PDB entry 3QHX | X-ray diffraction, 1.65 A resolution | chains A and C of the 4 polymer chains in the assembly

Chain A (and C):
Molecule: Cystathionine gamma-synthase MetB (Cgs)
Source organism: Mycobacterium ulcerans
Notes: EC 2.5.1.48; chain C of this document is another copy of the same molecule, construct and numbering; everything in this record applies to it too
UniProtKB: A0PKT3 (A0PKT3_MYCUA); residue numbers follow UniProt; this construct covers 1-388
Sequence (392 residues; numbered -3 to 388; the number before each row is that of its first residue; numbers below 1 keep their minus sign (Gly-3 is residue -3)):
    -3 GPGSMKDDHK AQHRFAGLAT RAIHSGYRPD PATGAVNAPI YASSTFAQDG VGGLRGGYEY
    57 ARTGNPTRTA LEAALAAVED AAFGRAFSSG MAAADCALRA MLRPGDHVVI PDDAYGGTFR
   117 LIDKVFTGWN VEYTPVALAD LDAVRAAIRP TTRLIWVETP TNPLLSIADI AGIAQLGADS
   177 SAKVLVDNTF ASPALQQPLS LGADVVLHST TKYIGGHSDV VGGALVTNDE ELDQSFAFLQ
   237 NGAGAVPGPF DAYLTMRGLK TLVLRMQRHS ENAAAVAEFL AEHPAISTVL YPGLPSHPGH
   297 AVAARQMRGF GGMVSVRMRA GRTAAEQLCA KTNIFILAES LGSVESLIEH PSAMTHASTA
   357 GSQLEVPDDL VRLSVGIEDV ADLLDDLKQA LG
Disordered / not traced: -3 to 11 (chain C: -3 to 11, 46-48, 352-356)
Sequence notes: expression tag (-3 to 0)
Modified / non-standard residues: Lys208 ((2S)-2-amino-6-[[3-hydroxy-2-methyl-5-(phosphonooxymethyl)pyridin-4-yl]methylideneamino]hexanoic acid; LLP)
Reported in the primary citation:
  - binding site for the ligand EPE: Thr59, Tyr111, Asn158, Lys208, Ser336, Arg368
  - conformationally variable residues (order/disorder transition): Met350 to Val362

How chain A and chain C interact:
Residue-residue contacts (72):
  Ala12(A) - Asp378(C)
  Gly13(A) - Asp375(C)
  Gly13(A) - Asp378(C)  hydrogen bond (backbone-side chain)
  Leu14(A) - Asp375(C)  hydrogen bond (backbone-side chain)
  Ala15(A) - Ile373(C)
  Ala15(A) - Asp375(C)  hydrogen bond (backbone-side chain)
  Thr16(A) - Glu374(C)
  Thr16(A) - Asp375(C)  hydrogen bond (side chain-backbone)
  Thr16(A) - Asp378(C)  hydrogen bond
  Ile19(A) - Val340(C)
  Ile19(A) - Glu341(C)
  Ile19(A) - Ile373(C)  hydrophobic
  His20(A) - Ile330(C)
  His20(A) - Ile332(C)
  His20(A) - Glu341(C)  salt bridge
  His20(A) - Glu374(C)  salt bridge
  Val32(A) - Glu341(C)
  Asn33(A) - His213(C)  hydrogen bond (side chain-backbone)
  Asn33(A) - Ser214(C)  hydrogen bond (side chain-backbone)
  Asn33(A) - Asp215(C)
  Gly211(A) - Arg253(C)  hydrogen bond (backbone-side chain)
  His213(A) - Asn33(C)  hydrogen bond (backbone-side chain)
  His213(A) - Arg253(C)
  His213(A) - Thr257(C)
  Ser214(A) - Val32(C)
  Ser214(A) - Asn33(C)  hydrogen bond (backbone-side chain)
  Asp215(A) - Asn33(C)
  Asp215(A) - Tyr249(C)  hydrogen bond
  Asp215(A) - Arg253(C)  salt bridge
  Tyr249(A) - Asp215(C)  hydrogen bond
  Leu250(A) - Leu250(C)  hydrophobic
  Leu250(A) - Arg253(C)  hydrogen bond (backbone-side chain)
  Arg253(A) - Gly211(C)  hydrogen bond (side chain-backbone)
  Arg253(A) - His213(C)
  Arg253(A) - Asp215(C)  salt bridge
  Arg253(A) - Leu250(C)  hydrogen bond (side chain-backbone)
  Arg253(A) - Arg253(C)
  Arg253(A) - Gly254(C)
  Gly254(A) - Arg253(C)
  Lys256(A) - Val340(C)
  Lys256(A) - Ile373(C)
  Thr257(A) - His213(C)
  Thr257(A) - Val340(C)
  Thr257(A) - Ile373(C)
  Leu260(A) - Leu260(C)
  Leu260(A) - Arg261(C)
  Leu260(A) - Arg264(C)
  Arg261(A) - Leu260(C)
  Gln263(A) - Arg264(C)  hydrogen bond
  Arg264(A) - Leu260(C)
  Arg264(A) - Gln263(C)  hydrogen bond
  Ile330(A) - His20(C)
  Val340(A) - Ile19(C)
  Val340(A) - Lys256(C)
  Val340(A) - Thr257(C)
  Glu341(A) - Ile19(C)
  Glu341(A) - His20(C)  salt bridge
  Glu341(A) - Val32(C)
  Glu341(A) - Lys256(C)  salt bridge
  Ile373(A) - Ala15(C)
  Ile373(A) - Ile19(C)  hydrophobic
  Ile373(A) - Lys256(C)
  Ile373(A) - Thr257(C)
  Glu374(A) - Thr16(C)
  Glu374(A) - His20(C)  salt bridge
  Asp375(A) - Gly13(C)
  Asp375(A) - Leu14(C)  hydrogen bond (side chain-backbone)
  Asp375(A) - Ala15(C)  hydrogen bond (side chain-backbone)
  Asp375(A) - Thr16(C)  hydrogen bond (backbone-side chain)
  Asp378(A) - Ala12(C)
  Asp378(A) - Gly13(C)  hydrogen bond (side chain-backbone)
  Asp378(A) - Thr16(C)  hydrogen bond
Other interface residues (no listed pair), chain A (33 interface residues in all): Val216, Phe246, Ile332
Other interface residues (no listed pair), chain C (34 interface residues in all): Ile36, Val216, Phe246

Overview:
33 residues of chain A and 34 residues of chain C are in contact; the contacts include 22 hydrogen bonds and 7
salt bridges. Among the polar pairs are His20(A)-Glu341(C), His20(A)-Glu374(C) and Asp215(A)-Arg253(C). The
paper reports a binding site for the ligand EPE at Thr59(A), Tyr111(A) and Asn158(A) among others;
conformational variability at Met350(A).
Chain A and chain C are both Cystathionine gamma-synthase MetB (Cgs) (Mycobacterium ulcerans); the structure,
Crystal Structure of Cystathionine gamma-synthase MetB (Cgs) from Mycobacterium ulcerans Agy99 bound to HEPES,
was determined by X-ray diffraction together with 3QI6 from the same study.
